PDB entry 5L5A | X-ray diffraction, 2.40 A resolution | chains B and C of the 28 polymer chains in the assembly

[Chain B]
Name: Proteasome subunit alpha type-3
Organism: Saccharomyces cerevisiae S288c
Notes: EC 3.4.25.1
UniProt: P23638 (PSA3_YEAST); residues 0-257 here correspond to UniProt positions 1-258 (UniProt number = residue number + 1)
Sequence (258 residues; numbered 0 to 257; the number before each row is that of its first residue; numbering starts at 0):
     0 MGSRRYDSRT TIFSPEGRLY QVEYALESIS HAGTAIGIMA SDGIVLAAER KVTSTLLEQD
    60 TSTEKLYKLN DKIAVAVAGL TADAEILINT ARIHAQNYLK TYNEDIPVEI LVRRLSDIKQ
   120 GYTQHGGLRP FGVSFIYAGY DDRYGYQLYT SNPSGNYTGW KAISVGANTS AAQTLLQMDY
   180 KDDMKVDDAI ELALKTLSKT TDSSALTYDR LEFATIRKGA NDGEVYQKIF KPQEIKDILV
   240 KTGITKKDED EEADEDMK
Not modelled in the structure: 0, 245-257
UniProt features mapped onto this chain:
  - cross-link (Glycyl lysine isopeptide (Lys-Gly)): Lys99 (interchain with G-Cter in ubiquitin), Lys198 (interchain with G-Cter in ubiquitin), Lys230 (interchain with G-Cter in ubiquitin)

[Chain C]
Name: Proteasome subunit alpha type-4
Organism: Saccharomyces cerevisiae S288c
Notes: EC 3.4.25.1
UniProt: P40303 (PSA4_YEAST); residues -1 to 252 here correspond to UniProt positions 1-254 (UniProt number = residue number + 2)
Sequence (254 residues; row label = number of the first residue in the row; numbers below 1 keep their minus sign (Met-1 is residue -1)):
    -1 MSGYDRALSI FSPDGHIFQV EYALEAVKRG TCAVGVKGKN CVVLGCERRS TLKLQDTRIT
    59 PSKVSKIDSH VVLSFSGLNA DSRILIEKAR VEAQSHRLTL EDPVTVEYLT RYVAGVQQRY
   119 TQSGGVRPFG VSTLIAGFDP RDDEPKLYQT EPSGIYSSWS AQTIGRNSKT VREFLEKNYD
   179 RKEPPATVEE CVKLTVRSLL EVVQTGAKNI EITVVKPDSD IVALSSEEIN QYVTQIEQEK
   239 QEQQEQDKKK KSNH
Not modelled in the structure: -1 to 0, 241-252
UniProt features mapped onto this chain:
  - modified residue: Thr58 (Phosphothreonine)

[Interface between chain B and chain C]
Pairs across the interface (73):
  Arg3(B) with Arg4(C), hydrogen bond (backbone-side chain)
  Asp6(B) with Tyr2(C), hydrogen bond; Arg4(C), salt bridge
  Arg8(B) with Arg4(C)
  Thr10(B) with Leu6(C); Arg125(C)
  Ile11(B) with Gln17(C)
  Phe12(B) with Gln17(C); Tyr20(C), hydrophobic; Ala21(C), hydrophobic; Ala24(C), hydrophobic; Leu76(C), hydrophobic; Arg125(C); Pro126(C); Gly128(C)
  Ser13(B) with Tyr20(C)
  Pro14(B) with Tyr20(C), hydrophobic; Glu23(C)
  Glu15(B) with Glu23(C); Arg27(C), hydrogen bond (backbone-side chain)
  Gly16(B) with Tyr20(C); Glu23(C); Ala24(C); Arg27(C)
  Arg17(B) with Arg27(C)
  Leu18(B) with Arg125(C)
  Met38(B) with Asp54(C)
  Arg112(B) with Arg81(C)
  Ser115(B) with Arg81(C), hydrogen bond (backbone-side chain)
  Asp116(B) with Arg81(C), salt bridge
  Gln119(B) with Ala78(C); Asp79(C); Ile82(C)
  Thr122(B) with Arg125(C), hydrogen bond (backbone-side chain)
  Gln123(B) with Tyr118(C); Gly123(C); Val124(C); Arg125(C), hydrogen bond (backbone-backbone); Phe127(C)
  His124(B) with Gly123(C); Val124(C)
  Gly125(B) with Tyr2(C); Gly123(C)
  Gly126(B) with Tyr2(C)
  Tyr143(B) with Arg56(C), hydrogen bond (backbone-side chain); Ile57(C), hydrophobic
  Tyr145(B) with Arg56(C), hydrogen bond (backbone-side chain)
  Gln146(B) with Ile57(C)
  Leu147(B) with Ile57(C)
  Tyr148(B) with Ile57(C)
  Ser153(B) with Ala78(C)
  Gly154(B) with Ala78(C); Arg81(C), hydrogen bond (backbone-side chain)
  Asn155(B) with Asn77(C), hydrogen bond; Ala78(C)
  Tyr156(B) with Pro59(C), hydrophobic; Arg81(C)
  Gly158(B) with Gln53(C); Asp54(C), hydrogen bond (backbone-backbone); Ile57(C); Thr58(C), hydrogen bond (backbone-side chain)
  Trp159(B) with Leu50(C), hydrophobic; Lys51(C); Leu52(C); Gln53(C); Asp54(C)
  Lys160(B) with Leu52(C), hydrogen bond (backbone-backbone); Gln53(C); Asp54(C)
  Ala161(B) with Leu52(C)
  Gln172(B) with Leu52(C)
  Leu175(B) with Leu52(C)
  Gln176(B) with Leu52(C)
Other interface residues (no listed pair), chain B (41 interface residues in all): Glu108, Thr157, Tyr179

[Overview]
41 residues of chain B face 31 of chain C across their interface, with 13 hydrogen bonds and 2 salt bridges.
Polar pairs include Asp6(B)-Arg4(C), Asp116(B)-Arg81(C) and Arg3(B)-Arg4(C).
Here chain B is Proteasome subunit alpha type-3 and chain C is Proteasome subunit alpha type-4, both from
Saccharomyces cerevisiae S288c. Entry 5L5A (Yeast 20S proteasome with human beta5i (1-138; R57T)) was
determined by X-ray diffraction, deposited together with 5L52, 5L54, 5L55, 5L5B, 5L5D, 5L5E and 30 further
entries.
